5HPU - chains A and B of the 4 polymer chains in the assembly; structure by X-ray diffraction, 2.20 A resolution.

== Chain A ==
Protein: Insulin, chain A
From: Homo sapiens
Reference sequence: P01308 (INS_HUMAN); residues 1-21 here correspond to UniProt positions 90-110 (UniProt number = residue number + 89)
Chain sequence (21 residues; numbered 1 to 21; the number before each row is that of its first residue):
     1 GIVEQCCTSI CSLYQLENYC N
Disulfides: C6-C11
Residues lining bound ligands: phenol (IPH): C6, S9, I10, C11, L16

== Chain B ==
Protein: Insulin, chain B
From: Homo sapiens
Reference sequence: P01308 (INS_HUMAN); residues 1-30 here correspond to UniProt positions 25-54 (UniProt number = residue number + 24)
Chain sequence (30 residues; numbered 1 to 30; the number before each row is that of its first residue):
     1 FVNQHLCGSH LVEALYLVCG ERGFFYTPKT
Not modelled in the structure: 1, 29-30
Modified positions: P28 (4-hydroxyproline; HYP)
Metal / ion sites: Zn2+ near H10 (its only coordinating residue here)
Residues lining bound ligands: phenol (IPH): H5, L6, H10, L11, A14

== Chain A / chain B interface ==
Inter-chain disulfides: C7(A)-C7(B), C20(A)-C19(B)
Contacting residue pairs - 23 pairs, chain A then chain B:
  I2(A) with L11(B), hydrophobic; L15(B), hydrophobic; Y26(B), hydrophobic
  V3(A) with Q4(B); Y26(B)
  C6(A) with L11(B), hydrophobic
  C7(A) with C7(B), disulfide; L11(B), hydrophobic
  L16(A) with L11(B), hydrophobic; L15(B)
  E17(A) with R22(B), salt bridge
  Y19(A) with L15(B), hydrophobic; F24(B); F25(B)
  C20(A) with V18(B), hydrophobic; C19(B), disulfide; R22(B); G23(B); F25(B)
  N21(A) with R22(B); G23(B), hydrogen bond (backbone-backbone); F24(B); F25(B)
Also at the interface, not in a pair above, chain A (11 interface residues in all): L13, N18
Also at the interface, not in a pair above, chain B (13 interface residues in all): G8, A14

== In short ==
11 residues of chain A face 13 of chain B across their interface, with 2 disulfide bonds, 1 hydrogen bond and
1 salt bridge. Polar contacts include E17(A)-R22(B) and N21(A)-G23(B). Phenol is bound between chain A and
chain B.
Here chain A is Insulin, chain A and chain B is Insulin, chain B, both from Homo sapiens. Entry 5HPU (Insulin
with proline analog HyP at position B28 in the R6 state) was determined by X-ray diffraction (same publication
as 5HPR, 5HQI and 5HRQ).
